PDB entry 2V5H | X-ray diffraction, 2.75 A resolution | chains A and C of the 12 polymer chains in the assembly

# Chain A (and C)
Name: Acetylglutamate kinase
Source organism: Synechococcus elongatus
Notes: EC 2.7.2.8; chain C of this document is another copy of the same molecule, construct and numbering; everything in this record applies to it too
Reference sequence: Q6V1L5 (ARGB_SYNP7); residue numbers follow UniProt; this construct covers 1-301
Amino-acid sequence (321 residues; each row starts with the number of its first residue; numbers below 1 keep their minus sign (Met-19 is residue -19)):
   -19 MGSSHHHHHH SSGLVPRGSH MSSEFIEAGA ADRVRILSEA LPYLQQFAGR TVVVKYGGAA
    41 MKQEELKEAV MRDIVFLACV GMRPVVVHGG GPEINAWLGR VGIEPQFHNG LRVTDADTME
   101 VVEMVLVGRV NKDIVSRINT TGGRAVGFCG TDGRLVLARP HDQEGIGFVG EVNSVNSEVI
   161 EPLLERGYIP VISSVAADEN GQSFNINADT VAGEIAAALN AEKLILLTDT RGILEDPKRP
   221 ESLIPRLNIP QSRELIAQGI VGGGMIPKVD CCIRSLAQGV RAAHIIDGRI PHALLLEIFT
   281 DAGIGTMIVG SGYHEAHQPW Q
Disordered / not traced: -19 to 7, 292-301
Residues lining bound ligands: N-acetyl-L-glutamate (NLG): Gly69, Gly70, Gly71, Ile74, Phe87, Leu91, Arg92, Leu106, Val149, Ser174, Asn185, Ile186, Asn187, Ala188
From the paper describing this entry:
  - conformationally variable residues (side-chain flip): Tyr23, Met287
  - mutagenesis - Q258A: abolished catalytic activity
  - mutagenesis - D250A, L256A: unchanged binding to Nitrogen regulatory protein P-II

# Interface between chain A and chain C
Residue-residue contacts (49):
  Arg13(A) with Ile16(C), hydrogen bond (side chain-backbone); Glu19(C); Ala20(C); Tyr23(C); Phe279(C), hydrogen bond (side chain-backbone)
  Val14(A) with His272(C); Leu275(C), hydrophobic; Leu276(C)
  Ile16(A) with Arg13(C), hydrogen bond (backbone-side chain); Ile16(C), hydrophobic
  Leu17(A) with Leu17(C), hydrophobic; Ala20(C), hydrophobic; Phe56(C); Phe279(C), hydrophobic
  Ser18(A) with Arg52(C), hydrogen bond (backbone-side chain); His272(C)
  Glu19(A) with Arg13(C)
  Ala20(A) with Arg13(C); Leu17(C), hydrophobic
  Leu21(A) with Arg52(C); Val55(C), hydrophobic; Thr121(C)
  Tyr23(A) with Arg13(C)
  Leu24(A) with Phe56(C), hydrophobic; Cys59(C), hydrophobic
  Gln25(A) with Val55(C); Cys59(C); Thr121(C), hydrogen bond (side chain-backbone); Gly122(C)
  Arg52(A) with Ser18(C), hydrogen bond (side chain-backbone); Leu21(C)
  Val55(A) with Gln25(C)
  Phe56(A) with Leu17(C); Leu24(C), hydrophobic
  Cys59(A) with Leu24(C), hydrophobic; Gln25(C); Val60(C)
  Val60(A) with Cys59(C); Val60(C), hydrophobic
  Thr121(A) with Gln25(C), hydrogen bond (backbone-side chain)
  Gly122(A) with Gln25(C)
  Arg211(A) with Ala8(C)
  His272(A) with Val14(C); Ser18(C)
  Leu275(A) with Val14(C), hydrophobic
  Leu276(A) with Val14(C), hydrophobic
  Phe279(A) with Arg13(C), hydrogen bond (backbone-side chain); Leu17(C), hydrophobic
  Thr280(A) with Val14(C)
Interface residues without a listed pair, chain A (28 interface residues in all): Ala11, Pro22, Gly123, Gly283
Interface residues without a listed pair, chain C (28 interface residues in all): Asp12, Pro22, Asp53, Gly123, Thr280

# In short
The chain A/chain C interface involves 28 residues from each chain; the contacts include 8 hydrogen bonds.
Polar contacts include Arg13(A)-Ile16(C), Arg13(A)-Phe279(C) and Ser18(A)-Arg52(C). Chain A binds
N-acetyl-L-glutamate. The paper reports that Q258A of chain A abolishes catalytic activity; conformational
variability at Tyr23(A) and Met287(A); 3 substitutions were tested in all.
Both chains are Acetylglutamate kinase (Synechococcus elongatus). Entry 2V5H (Controlling the storage of
nitrogen as arginine: the complex of PII and acetylglutamate kinase from Synechococcus ...) was determined by
X-ray diffraction (same publication as 2JJ4).
